PDB entry 6OY5 | X-ray diffraction, 3.10 A resolution | chains D and E of the 9 polymer chains in the assembly

# Chain D
Molecule: DNA-directed RNA polymerase subunit beta'
From: Thermus thermophilus
Notes: EC 2.7.7.6
UniProt: Q8RQE8 (RPOC_THET8); numbering as in UniProt (aligned over 1-1524)
Amino-acid sequence (1524 residues; each row starts with the number of its first residue):
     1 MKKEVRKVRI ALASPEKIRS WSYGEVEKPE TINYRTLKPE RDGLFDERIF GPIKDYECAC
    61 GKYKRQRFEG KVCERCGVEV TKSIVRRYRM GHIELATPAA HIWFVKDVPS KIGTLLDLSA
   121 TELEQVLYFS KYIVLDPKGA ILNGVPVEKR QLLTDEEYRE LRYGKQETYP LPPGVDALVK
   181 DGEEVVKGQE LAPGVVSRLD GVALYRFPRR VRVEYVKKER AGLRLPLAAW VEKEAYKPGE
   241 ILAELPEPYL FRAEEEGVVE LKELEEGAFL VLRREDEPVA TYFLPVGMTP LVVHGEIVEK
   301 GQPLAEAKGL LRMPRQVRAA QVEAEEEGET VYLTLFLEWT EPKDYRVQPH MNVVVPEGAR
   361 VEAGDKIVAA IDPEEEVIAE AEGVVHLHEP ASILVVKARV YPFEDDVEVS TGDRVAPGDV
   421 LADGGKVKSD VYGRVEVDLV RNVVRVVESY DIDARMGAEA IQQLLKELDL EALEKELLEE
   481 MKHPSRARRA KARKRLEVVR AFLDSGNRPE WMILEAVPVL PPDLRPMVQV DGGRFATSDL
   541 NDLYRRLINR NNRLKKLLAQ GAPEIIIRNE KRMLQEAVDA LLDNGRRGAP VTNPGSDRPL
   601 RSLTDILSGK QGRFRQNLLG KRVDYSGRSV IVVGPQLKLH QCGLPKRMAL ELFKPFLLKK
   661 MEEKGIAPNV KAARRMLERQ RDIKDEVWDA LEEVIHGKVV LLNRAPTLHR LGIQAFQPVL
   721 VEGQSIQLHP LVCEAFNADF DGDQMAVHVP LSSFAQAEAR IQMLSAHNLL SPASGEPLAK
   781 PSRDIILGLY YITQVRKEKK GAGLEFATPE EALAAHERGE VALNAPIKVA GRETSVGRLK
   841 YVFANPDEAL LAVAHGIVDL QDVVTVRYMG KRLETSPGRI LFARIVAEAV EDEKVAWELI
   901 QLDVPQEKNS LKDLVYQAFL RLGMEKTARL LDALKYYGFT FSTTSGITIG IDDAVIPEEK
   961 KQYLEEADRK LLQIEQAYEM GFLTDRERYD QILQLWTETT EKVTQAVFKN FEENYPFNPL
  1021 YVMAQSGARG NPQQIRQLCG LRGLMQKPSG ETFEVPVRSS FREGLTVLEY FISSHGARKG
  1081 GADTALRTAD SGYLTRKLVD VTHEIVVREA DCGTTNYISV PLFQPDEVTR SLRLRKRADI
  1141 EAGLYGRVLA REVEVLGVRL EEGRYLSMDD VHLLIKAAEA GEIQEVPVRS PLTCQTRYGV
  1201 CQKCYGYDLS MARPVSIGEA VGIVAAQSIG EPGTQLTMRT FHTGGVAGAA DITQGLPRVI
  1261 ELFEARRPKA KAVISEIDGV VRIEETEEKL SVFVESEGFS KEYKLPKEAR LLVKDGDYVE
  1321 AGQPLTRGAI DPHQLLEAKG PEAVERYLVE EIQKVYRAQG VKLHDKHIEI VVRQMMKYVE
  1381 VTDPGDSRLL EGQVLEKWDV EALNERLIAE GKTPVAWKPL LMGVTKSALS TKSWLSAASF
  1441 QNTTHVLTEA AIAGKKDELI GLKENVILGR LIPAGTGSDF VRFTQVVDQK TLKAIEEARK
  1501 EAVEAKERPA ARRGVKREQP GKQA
Unresolved in the structure: 1-2, 1238-1253, 1503-1524

# Chain E
Molecule: DNA-directed RNA polymerase subunit omega
From: Thermus thermophilus
Notes: EC 2.7.7.6
UniProt: A0A1J1EUF1 (A0A1J1EUF1_THETH); numbering as in UniProt (aligned over 1-99)
Amino-acid sequence (99 residues; numbered 1 to 99; the number before each row is that of its first residue):
     1 MAEPGIDKLF GMVDSKYRLT VVVAKRAQQL LRHGFKNTVL EPEERPKMQT LEGLFDDPNA
    61 VTWAMKELLT GRLVFGENLV PEDRLQKEME RLYPVEREE
Unresolved in the structure: 1, 96-99

# Chain D / chain E interface
Contacting residue pairs (86; chain D residue first):
  H640(D) - A2(E)
  D689(D) - L51(E)
  E693(D) - M48(E)
  H696(D) - M48(E)
  H696(D) - D57(E)  salt bridge
  H696(D) - N59(E)  hydrogen bond (backbone-side chain)
  G697(D) - N59(E)  hydrogen bond (backbone-side chain)
  K698(D) - N59(E)
  S753(D) - L31(E)
  F754(D) - A24(E)  hydrophobic
  F754(D) - Q28(E)
  A757(D) - T20(E)
  A757(D) - A24(E)  hydrophobic
  E758(D) - T20(E)
  R760(D) - E3(E)  salt bridge
  R760(D) - N59(E)  hydrogen bond
  R760(D) - V61(E)
  R760(D) - T62(E)  hydrogen bond
  I761(D) - F10(E)  hydrophobic
  I761(D) - T20(E)
  I761(D) - M65(E)  hydrophobic
  Q762(D) - Y17(E)
  Q762(D) - T20(E)  hydrogen bond
  L764(D) - E3(E)
  A766(D) - A2(E)
  H767(D) - A2(E)
  H767(D) - E3(E)  hydrogen bond (side chain-backbone)
  H767(D) - I6(E)
  M924(D) - D7(E)  hydrogen bond (backbone-side chain)
  E925(D) - E3(E)
  E925(D) - P4(E)
  E925(D) - G5(E)  hydrogen bond (side chain-backbone)
  E925(D) - I6(E)
  E925(D) - D7(E)  hydrogen bond (backbone-side chain)
  D1208(D) - K16(E)  salt bridge
  M1211(D) - K16(E)  hydrogen bond
  R1213(D) - F10(E)
  S1216(D) - S15(E)
  S1216(D) - K16(E)  hydrogen bond (side chain-backbone)
  I1217(D) - S15(E)  hydrogen bond (backbone-side chain)
  I1217(D) - Y17(E)
  G1218(D) - Y17(E)
  E1219(D) - Y17(E)  hydrogen bond
  G1475(D) - Y17(E)
  T1476(D) - Y17(E)
  T1476(D) - T20(E)
  F1480(D) - D14(E)
  F1480(D) - R18(E)  hydrogen bond (backbone-side chain)
  F1480(D) - E77(E)
  V1481(D) - S15(E)
  V1481(D) - R18(E)
  V1481(D) - V21(E)
  R1482(D) - K25(E)  hydrogen bond (backbone-side chain)
  F1483(D) - K25(E)
  F1483(D) - E77(E)
  T1484(D) - R18(E)  hydrogen bond
  T1484(D) - V22(E)
  T1484(D) - K25(E)  hydrogen bond (backbone-side chain)
  T1484(D) - G76(E)
  T1484(D) - E77(E)
  Q1485(D) - V74(E)
  Q1485(D) - F75(E)
  Q1485(D) - G76(E)  hydrogen bond (backbone-backbone)
  Q1485(D) - N78(E)  hydrogen bond (side chain-backbone)
  Q1485(D) - L79(E)  hydrogen bond (side chain-backbone)
  Q1485(D) - V80(E)  hydrogen bond (side chain-backbone)
  Q1485(D) - E82(E)
  V1486(D) - V22(E)
  V1486(D) - Q29(E)  hydrogen bond (backbone-side chain)
  V1486(D) - V74(E)
  V1487(D) - L73(E)
  V1487(D) - V74(E)  hydrogen bond (backbone-backbone)
  D1488(D) - R26(E)  salt bridge
  D1488(D) - N37(E)
  D1488(D) - V39(E)
  D1488(D) - R72(E)
  D1488(D) - L73(E)
  Q1489(D) - R72(E)  hydrogen bond (backbone-backbone)
  Q1489(D) - V74(E)
  K1490(D) - Y93(E)
  T1491(D) - Y93(E)  hydrogen bond
  I1495(D) - L85(E)  hydrophobic
  I1495(D) - E88(E)
  R1499(D) - V80(E)
  R1499(D) - P81(E)
  R1499(D) - R84(E)
Interface residues without a listed pair, chain D (47 interface residues in all): Q717, Q756, G923, A928, Q1202, A1494
Interface residues without a listed pair, chain E (53 interface residues in all): L19, V23, K47, T50, E52, P58, M89, L92

# In short
The interface between chain D and chain E involves 47 residues on one side and 53 on the other, with 25
hydrogen bonds and 4 salt bridges. Among the polar pairs are H696(D)-D57(E), R760(D)-E3(E) and
D1208(D)-K16(E).
Chain D is DNA-directed RNA polymerase subunit beta' and chain E is DNA-directed RNA polymerase subunit omega,
both from Thermus thermophilus; the structure, X-ray crystal structure of a bacterial reiterative
transcription complex of pyrG promoter at 3 min, was determined by X-ray diffraction together with 6OVR, 6OVY,
6OW3, 6OY6, 6OY7, 6P70 and 6P71 from the same study.
